PDB entry 1WZF | X-ray diffraction, 1.85 A resolution | chains A and B

== Chain A (and B) ==
Name: Heme oxygenase
From: Corynebacterium diphtheriae
Notes: EC 1.14.99.3; chain B of this document is another copy of the same molecule, construct and numbering; everything in this record applies to it too
UniProt: P71119 (HMUO_CORDI); residues 1-215 here = UniProt positions 1-215
Chain sequence (215 residues; numbered 1 to 215; the number before each row is that of its first residue):
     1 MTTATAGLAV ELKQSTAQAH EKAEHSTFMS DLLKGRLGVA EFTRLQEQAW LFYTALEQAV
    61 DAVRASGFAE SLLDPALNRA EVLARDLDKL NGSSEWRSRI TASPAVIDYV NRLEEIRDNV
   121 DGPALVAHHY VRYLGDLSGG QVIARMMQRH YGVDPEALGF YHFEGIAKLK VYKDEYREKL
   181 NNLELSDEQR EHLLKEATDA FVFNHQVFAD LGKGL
Disordered / not traced: 1-6 (chain B: 1-6, 214-215)
Ion coordination: salophen-10-carboxylate iron chelate Fe: H20, E24
Small-molecule neighbours: salophen-10-carboxylate iron chelate (YOL; [[2,2'-[4-carboxy-1,2-phenylenebis(nitrilomethylidyne)]bis[phenolato]](2-)-N,n',O,o']-iron): K13, H20, A23, E24, Y130, V131, R132, L134, G135, S138, G139, V142, R177, F201, N204, F208
From the paper describing this entry:
  - salophen-10-carboxylate iron chelate coordination: E24
  - binding site for salophen-10-carboxylate iron chelate: Y130, G135, G139, R177, F201, N204, F208
  - conformationally variable residues (side-chain flip): R177

== Chain A / chain B interface ==
Residue-residue contacts (18; chain A residue first):
  G35(A) - K195(B)  hydrogen bond (backbone-side chain)
  R145(A) - D187(B)
  R145(A) - E188(B)  salt bridge
  R145(A) - E191(B)  salt bridge
  Q148(A) - E188(B)
  Q148(A) - H192(B)
  R149(A) - E191(B)  salt bridge
  R149(A) - H192(B)  hydrogen bond (backbone-side chain)
  R149(A) - K195(B)
  H150(A) - H192(B)
  H150(A) - K195(B)
  H150(A) - E196(B)
  Y151(A) - N119(B)  hydrogen bond (backbone-side chain)
  Y151(A) - D121(B)
  Y151(A) - H192(B)
  G152(A) - N119(B)
  G152(A) - D121(B)
  G152(A) - H192(B)  hydrogen bond (backbone-side chain)
Other interface residues (no listed pair), chain A (8 interface residues in all): V39

== In short ==
The chain A/chain B interface involves 8 residues from each chain, with 4 hydrogen bonds and 3 salt bridges.
Polar pairs include R145(A)-E188(B), R145(A)-E191(B) and R149(A)-E191(B). Bound to chain A:
salophen-10-carboxylate iron chelate. From the paper: a binding site for salophen-10-carboxylate iron chelate
at Y130(A), G135(A) and G139(A) among others; salophen-10-carboxylate iron chelate coordination by E24(A).
Both chains are Heme oxygenase (Corynebacterium diphtheriae). Entry 1WZF (Crystal Structure Of An Artificial
Metalloprotein: Fe(10-COOH-Salophen)/Wild Type Heme oxygenase) was determined by X-ray diffraction, deposited
together with 1WZD and 1WZG.
